Entry 2VDK (X-ray diffraction, 2.80 A resolution); this record covers chains A and B of the 4 polymer chains in the assembly.

# Chain A
Protein: Integrin alpha-iib
From: Homo sapiens
Notes: fragment: headpiece, residues 32-483
UniProtKB: P08514 (ITA2B_HUMAN); residues 1-452 here correspond to UniProt positions 32-483 (UniProt number = residue number + 31)
Chain sequence (452 residues; each row starts with the number of its first residue):
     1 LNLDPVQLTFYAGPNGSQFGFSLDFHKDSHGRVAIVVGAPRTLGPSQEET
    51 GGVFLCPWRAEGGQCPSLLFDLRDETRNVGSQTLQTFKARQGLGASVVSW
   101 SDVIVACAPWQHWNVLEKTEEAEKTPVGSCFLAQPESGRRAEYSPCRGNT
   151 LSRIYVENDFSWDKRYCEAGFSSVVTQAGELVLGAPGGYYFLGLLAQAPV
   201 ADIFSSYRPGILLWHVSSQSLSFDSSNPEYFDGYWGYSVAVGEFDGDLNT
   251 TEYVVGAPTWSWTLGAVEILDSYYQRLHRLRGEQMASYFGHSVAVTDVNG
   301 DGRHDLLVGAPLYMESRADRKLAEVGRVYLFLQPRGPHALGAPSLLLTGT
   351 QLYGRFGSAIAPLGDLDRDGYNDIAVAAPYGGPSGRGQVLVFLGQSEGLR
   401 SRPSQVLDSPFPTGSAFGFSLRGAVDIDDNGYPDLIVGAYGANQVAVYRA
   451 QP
UniProt features mapped onto this chain:
  - binding site (Ca(2+)): E243, D245, D247, T250, E252, D297, N299, D301, R303, D305, D365, D367, D369, Y371, D373, D426, D428, N430, Y432, D434
  - glycosylation (N-linked (GlcNAc...) asparagine): N15, N249
Cystine bridges: C56-C65, C107-C130, C146-C167
Glycans and other covalent adducts: N-acetylglucosamine (NAG) linked to N15, N249

# Chain B
Protein: Integrin beta-3
From: Homo sapiens
Notes: fragment: headpiece, residues 27-487
UniProtKB: P05106 (ITB3_HUMAN); residues 1-461 here correspond to UniProt positions 27-487 (UniProt number = residue number + 26)
Chain sequence (461 residues; numbered 1 to 461; the number before each row is that of its first residue):
     1 GPNICTTRGVSSCQQCLAVSPMCAWCSDEALPLGSPRCDLKENLLKDNCA
    51 PESIEFPVSEARVLEDRPLSDKGSGDSSQVTQVSPQRIALRLRPDDSKNF
   101 SIQVRQVEDYPVDIYYLMDLSYSMKDDLWSIQNLGTKLATQMRKLTSNLR
   151 IGFGAFVDKPVSPYMYISPPEALENPCYDMKTTCLPMFGYKHVLTLTDQV
   201 TRFNEEVKKQSVSRNRDAPEGGFDAIMQATVCDEKIGWRNDASHLLVFTT
   251 DAKTHIALDGRLAGIVQPNDGQCHVGSDNHYSASTTMDYPSLGLMTEKLS
   301 QKNINLIFAVTENVVNLYQNYSELIPGTTVGVLSMDSSNVLQLIVDAYGK
   351 IRSKVELEVRDLPEELSLSFNATCLNNEVIPGLKSCMGLKIGDTVSFSIE
   401 AKVRGCPQEKEKSFTIKPVGFKDSLIVQVTFDCDCACQAQAEPNSHRCNN
   451 GNGTFECGVCR
Disordered / not traced: 73-78
UniProt features mapped onto this chain:
  - region: C177 to C184 (Involved in CX3CL1-, NRG1-, FGF1- and IGF1-binding), Q267 to M287 (CX3CL1-binding)
  - binding site (Mg(2+)): S121, S123, E220
  - binding site (Ca(2+)): S123, D126, D127, D158, N215, D217, P219, E220, D251, M335
  - glycosylation (N-linked (GlcNAc...) asparagine): N99, N320, N371, N452
Cystine bridges: C5-C23, C13-C435, C16-C38, C26-C49, C177-C184, C232-C273, C374-C386, C406-C433, C437-C457, C448-C460
Glycans and other covalent adducts: N-acetylglucosamine (NAG) linked to N99, N320, N371

# Chain A / chain B interface
Residue-residue contacts (66; chain A residue first):
  Q18(A) with V266(B)
  F21(A) with R261(B); V266(B), hydrophobic
  R41(A) with G264(B), hydrogen bond (side chain-backbone)
  W110(A) with R261(B), hydrogen bond (side chain-backbone); L262(B); G264(B)
  H112(A) with S162(B), hydrogen bond; I167(B)
  E121(A) with S168(B), hydrogen bond; P169(B)
  E123(A) with Y166(B); S168(B); R216(B), salt bridge
  K124(A) with I167(B); S168(B), hydrogen bond (backbone-side chain)
  T125(A) with R216(B)
  P126(A) with S162(B); P163(B), hydrophobic
  Y166(A) with R216(B)
  E168(A) with P163(B); L262(B)
  F171(A) with R261(B)
  Y190(A) with Y166(B); R216(B), hydrogen bond (side chain-backbone)
  F191(A) with P163(B), hydrophobic; D217(B)
  F231(A) with K253(B), hydrogen bond (backbone-side chain)
  D232(A) with P219(B); K253(B), salt bridge
  Y234(A) with H255(B); D259(B); L262(B), hydrophobic
  Y237(A) with L258(B), hydrogen bond (side chain-backbone); R261(B)
  T259(A) with D259(B)
  W262(A) with K253(B); L317(B)
  T263(A) with I256(B); Y321(B), hydrogen bond
  M285(A) with L317(B), hydrophobic; N320(B); Y321(B), hydrophobic; L324(B)
  A286(A) with I256(B), hydrophobic; L292(B), hydrophobic
  Y288(A) with A257(B); L258(B), hydrogen bond (side chain-backbone); D259(B), hydrogen bond
  H291(A) with L258(B); R261(B)
  P311(A) with L258(B), hydrophobic
  L312(A) with A257(B); L258(B), hydrophobic
  M314(A) with G293(B); L324(B)
  L322(A) with L324(B)
  E324(A) with S291(B), hydrogen bond
  Y353(A) with G293(B), hydrogen bond (side chain-backbone); L294(B); E297(B), hydrogen bond
  R355(A) with L258(B); P268(B)
  Y380(A) with P268(B)
  F419(A) with R261(B)
  Y440(A) with V266(B)
Other interface residues (no listed pair), chain A (41 interface residues in all): A95, N114, G187, Q284, R320
Other interface residues (no listed pair), chain B (33 interface residues in all): D179, A218, E323, P326

# Summary
The interface between chain A and chain B involves 41 residues on one side and 33 on the other, with 14
hydrogen bonds and 2 salt bridges. Among the polar pairs are E123(A)-R216(B), D232(A)-K253(B) and
R41(A)-G264(B).
Here chain A is Integrin alpha-iib and chain B is Integrin beta-3, both from Homo sapiens. Entry 2VDK
(Re-refinement of Integrin AlphaIIbBeta3 Headpiece) was determined by X-ray diffraction (same publication as
2VC2, 2VDL, 2VDM, 2VDN, 2VDO, 2VDP, 2VDQ and 2VDR).
